Entry 8WL2 (electron microscopy, 3.40 A resolution); this record covers chains ZF and ZK of the 213 polymer chains in the assembly.

# Chain ZF (and ZK)
Name: Flagellar hook protein FlgE
Organism: Salmonella enterica subsp. enterica serovar Typhimurium str. LT2
Notes: chain ZK of this document is another copy of the same molecule, construct and numbering; everything in this record applies to it too
UniProt: P0A1J1 (FLGE_SALTY); numbering as in UniProt (aligned over 1-403)
Chain sequence (403 residues; each row starts with the number of its first residue):
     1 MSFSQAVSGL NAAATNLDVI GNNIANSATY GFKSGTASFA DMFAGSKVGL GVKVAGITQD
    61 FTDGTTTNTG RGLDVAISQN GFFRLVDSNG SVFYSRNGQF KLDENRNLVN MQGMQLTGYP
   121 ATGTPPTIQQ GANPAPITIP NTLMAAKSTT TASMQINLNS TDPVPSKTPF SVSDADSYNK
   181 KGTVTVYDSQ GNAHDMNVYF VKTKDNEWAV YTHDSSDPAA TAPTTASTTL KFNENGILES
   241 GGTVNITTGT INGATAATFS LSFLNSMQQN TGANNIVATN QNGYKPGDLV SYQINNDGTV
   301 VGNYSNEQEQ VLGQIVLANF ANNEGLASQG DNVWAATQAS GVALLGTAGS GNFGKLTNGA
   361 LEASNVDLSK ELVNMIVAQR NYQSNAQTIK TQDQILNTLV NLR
Disordered / not traced: 1, 403

# Interface between chain ZF and chain ZK
Residue-residue contacts (61; chain ZF residue first):
  Leu17(ZF) with Gln392(ZK); Ile395(ZK), hydrophobic
  Asp18(ZF) with Ser2(ZK); Gln5(ZK)
  Asn22(ZF) with Gln5(ZK), hydrogen bond (backbone-side chain); Phe43(ZK); Val48(ZK), hydrogen bond (side chain-backbone); Gly49(ZK); Gly51(ZK)
  Ile24(ZF) with Ser384(ZK); Asn385(ZK); Thr388(ZK)
  Ala25(ZF) with Gln5(ZK); Gly9(ZK); Val52(ZK); Asn385(ZK)
  Asn26(ZF) with Asp41(ZK); Val52(ZK)
  Ser27(ZF) with Asn381(ZK), hydrogen bond
  Ala28(ZF) with Phe39(ZK); Asn381(ZK)
  Thr29(ZF) with Phe39(ZK)
  Phe32(ZF) with Asp41(ZK)
  Ile57(ZF) with Lys47(ZK); Val48(ZK), hydrophobic
  Arg71(ZF) with Glu324(ZK), salt bridge
  Gln99(ZF) with Ser38(ZK); Thr58(ZK)
  Leu102(ZF) with Asn322(ZK), hydrogen bond (backbone-side chain)
  Glu104(ZF) with Thr337(ZK); Gln338(ZK); Gly341(ZK)
  Arg106(ZF) with Ala321(ZK)
  Met111(ZF) with Ser38(ZK)
  Gln112(ZF) with Ala40(ZK); Ala55(ZK)
  Asn141(ZF) with Leu344(ZK)
  Asp288(ZF) with Gly351(ZK); Asn352(ZK)
  Leu289(ZF) with Asn352(ZK), hydrogen bond (backbone-side chain)
  Val290(ZF) with Gly351(ZK)
  Ser328(ZF) with Phe43(ZK); Gly45(ZK)
  Gln329(ZF) with Phe43(ZK)
  Gly330(ZF) with Asp41(ZK); Phe43(ZK)
  Asp331(ZF) with Ala40(ZK); Asp41(ZK), hydrogen bond (backbone-backbone); Lys53(ZK), salt bridge
  Asn332(ZF) with Phe39(ZK); Asp41(ZK), hydrogen bond (backbone-side chain)
  Leu368(ZF) with Ser384(ZK)
  Leu372(ZF) with Ser384(ZK)
  Met375(ZF) with Thr388(ZK), hydrogen bond
  Gln379(ZF) with Thr391(ZK); Gln394(ZK), hydrogen bond; Ile395(ZK)
  Tyr382(ZF) with Ile395(ZK), hydrophobic; Leu399(ZK)
  Ala386(ZF) with Leu402(ZK)
  Lys390(ZF) with Leu402(ZK)
Interface residues without a listed pair, chain ZF (41 interface residues in all): Leu10, Thr15, Val19, Gly21, Lys101, Asp103, Gln383
Interface residues without a listed pair, chain ZK (45 interface residues in all): Met42, Ser46, Leu50, Asp60, Ala339, Val342, Arg380, Gln387, Thr398

# In short
41 residues of chain ZF and 45 residues of chain ZK are in contact; the contacts include 9 hydrogen bonds and
2 salt bridges. Among the polar pairs are Arg71(ZF)-Glu324(ZK), Asp331(ZF)-Lys53(ZK) and Asn22(ZF)-Gln5(ZK).
Chain ZF and chain ZK are both Flagellar hook protein FlgE (Salmonella enterica subsp. enterica serovar
Typhimurium str. LT2); the structure, Cryo-EM structure of the membrane-anchored part of the flagellar
motor-hook complex in the CW state, was determined by electron microscopy, deposited together with 8WHT, 8WIW,
8WK3, 8WK4, 8WKI, 8WKK and 11 further entries.
